Entry 9EFR (X-ray diffraction, 1.24 A resolution); this record covers chain A.

== Chain A ==
Protein: Hdac6 protein
From: Danio rerio
Notes: fragment: catalytic domain 2
UniProt: A7YT55 (A7YT55_DANRE); residues 442-798 here correspond to UniProt positions 290-646 (UniProt number = residue number - 152)
Chain sequence (357 residues; row label = number of the first residue in the row):
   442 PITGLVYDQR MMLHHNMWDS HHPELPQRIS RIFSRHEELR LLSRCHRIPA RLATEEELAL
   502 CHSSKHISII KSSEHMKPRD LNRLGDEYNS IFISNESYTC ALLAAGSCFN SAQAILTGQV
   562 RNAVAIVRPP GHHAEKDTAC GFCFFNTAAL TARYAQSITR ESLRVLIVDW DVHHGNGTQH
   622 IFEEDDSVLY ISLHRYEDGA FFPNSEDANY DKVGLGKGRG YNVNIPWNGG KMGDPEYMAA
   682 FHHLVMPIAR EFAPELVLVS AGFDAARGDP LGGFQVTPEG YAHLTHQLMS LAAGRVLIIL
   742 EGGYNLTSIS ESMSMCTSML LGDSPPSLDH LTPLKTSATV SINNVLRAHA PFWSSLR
Unresolved in the structure: 770-772
Metal / ion sites: K+ site 1: D610, D612, H614, S633, L634; Zn2+: D612, H614, D705 (together with A1BHX); K+ site 2: F623, D626, V629, Y662
Residues lining bound ligands: A1BHX (N-hydroxy-4-({(propane-2-sulfonyl)[(pyridin-3-yl)methyl]amino}methyl)benzamide): S531, H573, H574, G582, F583, D612, H614, F642, F643, D705, L712, G743, Y745

== Summary ==
Bound to chain A: compound A1BHX. D610, D612, H614, S633 and L634 coordinate K+ site 1. D612, H614 and D705
form the Zn2+ site.
Chain A is Hdac6 protein (Danio rerio); the structure, Crystal structure of Danio rerio histone deacetylase 6
catalytic domain 2 complexed with TO-600, was determined by X-ray diffraction (same publication as 9EFC, 9EFX,
9EGF and 9EGU).
